Entry 5A7Y (X-ray diffraction, 2.50 A resolution); this record covers chain A.

[Chain A]
Molecule: tRNA (adenine(9)-N1)-METHYLTRANSFERASE
From: Sulfolobus acidocaldarius
Notes: EC 2.1.1.218
UniProtKB: Q4J894 (TRM10_SULAC); residue numbers follow UniProt; this construct covers 1-292
Amino-acid sequence (312 residues; row label = number of the first residue in the row; numbers below 1 keep their minus sign (Met-19 is residue -19)):
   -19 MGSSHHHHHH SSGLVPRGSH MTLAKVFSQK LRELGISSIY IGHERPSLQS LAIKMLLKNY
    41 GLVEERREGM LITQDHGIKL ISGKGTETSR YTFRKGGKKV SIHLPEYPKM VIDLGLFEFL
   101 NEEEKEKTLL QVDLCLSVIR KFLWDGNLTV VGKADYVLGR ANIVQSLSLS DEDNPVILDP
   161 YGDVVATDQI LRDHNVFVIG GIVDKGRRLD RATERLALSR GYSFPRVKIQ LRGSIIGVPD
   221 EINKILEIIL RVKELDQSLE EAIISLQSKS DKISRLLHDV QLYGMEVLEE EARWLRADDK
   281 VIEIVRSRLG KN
Not modelled in the structure: -19 to -1, 182-202, 291-292
Sequence notes: expression tag (-19 to 0)
Ligand contacts: S-adenosylhomocysteine (SAH): Leu158, Asp159, Pro160, Tyr161, Ile179, Gly180, Val207, Lys208, Ile209, Ile215, Val218, Pro219, Asp220, Ile222, Ile225
What the authors report for this chain:
  - binding site for S-adenosylhomocysteine: Leu158, Pro160, Ile179, Gly180, Ile209, Asp220, Ile225
  - mutagenesis - K5E, K78E: unchanged catalytic activity on tRNA
  - mutagenesis - K5E, R47E, R74E, K75E: decreased binding to tRNA
  - mutagenesis - R47E, R74E, K75E, D184N, K185E, D220N: decreased catalytic activity on tRNA
  - mutagenesis - K249E, R288E: decreased catalytic activity
  - catalytic residues: Asp184, Asp220
  - mutagenesis - D184N (KD = 28 +/- 5 uM), D220N (KD = 47 +/- 8 uM): unchanged binding to SAM
  - mutagenesis - G180P: abolished binding to SAM
  - mutagenesis - D184N, D220N: unchanged binding to tRNA
  - specificity-determining residues: Asp220 (by similarity / conservation)

[Overview]
Chain A binds S-adenosylhomocysteine. From the paper: catalytic residues Asp184 and Asp220; R47E, R74E and
K75E, among others, reduce catalytic activity on tRNA; 11 substitutions were tested in all.
Chain A is tRNA (adenine(9)-N1)-METHYLTRANSFERASE (Sulfolobus acidocaldarius); the structure, Crystal
structure of Sulfolobus acidocaldarius Trm10 in complex with S-adenosylhomocysteine, was determined by X-ray
diffraction together with 5A7T and 5A7Z from the same study.
